4Y9Y - chains M and b of the 28 polymer chains in the assembly; structure by X-ray diffraction, 2.80 A resolution.

[Chain M]
Protein: Proteasome subunit beta type-7
From: Saccharomyces cerevisiae S288c
Notes: EC 3.4.25.1
UniProtKB: P30657 (PSB7_YEAST); residues -12 to 233 here correspond to UniProt positions 21-266 (UniProt number = residue number + 33)
Chain sequence (246 residues; each row starts with the number of its first residue; numbers below 1 keep their minus sign (Thr-12 is residue -12)):
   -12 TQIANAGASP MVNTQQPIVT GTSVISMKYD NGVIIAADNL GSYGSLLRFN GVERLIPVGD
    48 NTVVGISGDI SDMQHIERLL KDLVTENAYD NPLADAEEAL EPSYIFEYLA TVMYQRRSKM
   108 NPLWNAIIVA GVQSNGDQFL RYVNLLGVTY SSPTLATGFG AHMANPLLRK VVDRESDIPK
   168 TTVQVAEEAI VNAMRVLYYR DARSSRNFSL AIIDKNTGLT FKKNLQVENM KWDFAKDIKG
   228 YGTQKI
Unresolved in the structure: -12 to 0

[Chain b]
Protein: Proteasome subunit beta type-1
From: Saccharomyces cerevisiae S288c
Notes: EC 3.4.25.1
UniProtKB: P38624 (PSB1_YEAST); residues 1-196 here correspond to UniProt positions 20-215 (UniProt number = residue number + 19)
Chain sequence (196 residues; each row starts with the number of its first residue):
     1 TSIMAVTFKD GVILGADSRT TTGAYIANRV TDKLTRVHDK IWCCRSGSAA DTQAIADIVQ
    61 YHLELYTSQY GTPSTETAAS VFKELCYENK DNLTAGIIVA GYDDKNKGEV YTIPLGGSVH
   121 KLPYAIAGSG STFIYGYCDK NFRENMSKEE TVDFIKHSLS QAIKWDGSSG GVIRMVVLTA
   181 AGVERLIFYP DEYEQL
Swiss-Prot annotation at these positions:
  - active site: Thr1 (Nucleophile)

[Interface between chain M and chain b]
Residue-residue contacts - 63 pairs, chain M then chain b:
  Ser32(M) - Trp165(b)
  Ser32(M) - Asp166(b)
  Ser32(M) - Gly167(b)  hydrogen bond (backbone-backbone)
  Leu33(M) - Phe133(b)  hydrophobic
  Leu33(M) - Trp165(b)
  Leu34(M) - Lys164(b)
  Leu34(M) - Trp165(b)  hydrogen bond (backbone-backbone)
  Leu34(M) - Gly167(b)
  Arg35(M) - Trp165(b)
  Phe146(M) - Ala24(b)  hydrophobic
  Phe146(M) - Tyr25(b)
  Tyr185(M) - Glu194(b)  hydrogen bond
  Tyr186(M) - Ile26(b)
  Tyr186(M) - Arg29(b)
  Arg187(M) - Ala24(b)
  Arg187(M) - Tyr25(b)
  Arg187(M) - Ile26(b)  hydrogen bond (backbone-backbone)
  Arg187(M) - Ala27(b)  hydrogen bond (side chain-backbone)
  Arg187(M) - Asn28(b)
  Arg187(M) - Arg29(b)
  Asp188(M) - Ala24(b)
  Asp188(M) - Ile26(b)
  Ala189(M) - Arg19(b)
  Ala189(M) - Thr21(b)
  Ala189(M) - Ala24(b)  hydrogen bond (backbone-backbone)
  Ala189(M) - Ile26(b)
  Ala189(M) - Gly167(b)
  Arg190(M) - Ala24(b)
  Arg193(M) - Asp191(b)  salt bridge
  Arg193(M) - Glu194(b)  salt bridge
  Lys218(M) - Arg29(b)  hydrogen bond (backbone-side chain)
  Trp219(M) - Arg29(b)
  Trp219(M) - Gly171(b)
  Trp219(M) - Val172(b)  hydrophobic
  Trp219(M) - Tyr189(b)
  Trp219(M) - Pro190(b)
  Asp220(M) - Tyr189(b)
  Phe221(M) - Arg29(b)
  Phe221(M) - Val30(b)  hydrophobic
  Ala222(M) - Val30(b)  hydrophobic
  Ala222(M) - Arg174(b)  hydrogen bond (backbone-side chain)
  Ala222(M) - Ile187(b)  hydrophobic
  Lys223(M) - Ile187(b)
  Lys223(M) - Tyr189(b)
  Ile225(M) - Val30(b)  hydrophobic
  Ile225(M) - Arg174(b)
  Lys226(M) - Asp32(b)
  Lys226(M) - Arg185(b)
  Gly227(M) - Asp32(b)  hydrogen bond (backbone-side chain)
  Tyr228(M) - Thr35(b)
  Tyr228(M) - Arg45(b)
  Tyr228(M) - Gln53(b)  hydrogen bond (side chain-backbone)
  Tyr228(M) - Ala56(b)
  Tyr228(M) - Asp57(b)  hydrogen bond
  Gln231(M) - Asp32(b)
  Gln231(M) - Leu34(b)
  Gln231(M) - Thr35(b)
  Gln231(M) - Arg36(b)  hydrogen bond (side chain-backbone)
  Gln231(M) - Trp42(b)
  Gln231(M) - Arg185(b)
  Ile233(M) - Arg36(b)
  Ile233(M) - Trp42(b)
  Ile233(M) - Arg185(b)  hydrogen bond (backbone-side chain)
Interface residues without a listed pair, chain M (27 interface residues in all): Asn37, Met150, Met217
Interface residues without a listed pair, chain b (35 interface residues in all): Ile163, Ser168, Val183

[Summary]
27 residues of chain M face 35 of chain b across their interface, with 13 hydrogen bonds and 2 salt bridges.
Polar pairs include Arg193(M)-Asp191(b), Arg193(M)-Glu194(b) and Tyr185(M)-Glu194(b). UniProt lists
active-site residue Thr1(b) on chain b.
Chain M is Proteasome subunit beta type-7 and chain b is Proteasome subunit beta type-1, both from
Saccharomyces cerevisiae S288c; the structure, Yeast 20S proteasome beta2-H116E mutant, was determined by
X-ray diffraction, deposited together with 4Y69, 4Y6A, 4Y6V, 4Y6Z, 4Y70, 4Y74 and 34 further entries.
